7O3J - chains A and J of the 42 polymer chains in the assembly; structure by electron microscopy, 2.60 A resolution.

== Chain A (and J) ==
Protein: TrwE protein
Source organism: Escherichia coli
Notes: chain J of this document is another copy of the same molecule, construct and numbering; everything in this record applies to it too
UniProtKB: O50337 (O50337_ECOLX); residue numbers follow UniProt; this construct covers 1-395
Amino-acid sequence (395 residues; numbered 1 to 395; the number before each row is that of its first residue):
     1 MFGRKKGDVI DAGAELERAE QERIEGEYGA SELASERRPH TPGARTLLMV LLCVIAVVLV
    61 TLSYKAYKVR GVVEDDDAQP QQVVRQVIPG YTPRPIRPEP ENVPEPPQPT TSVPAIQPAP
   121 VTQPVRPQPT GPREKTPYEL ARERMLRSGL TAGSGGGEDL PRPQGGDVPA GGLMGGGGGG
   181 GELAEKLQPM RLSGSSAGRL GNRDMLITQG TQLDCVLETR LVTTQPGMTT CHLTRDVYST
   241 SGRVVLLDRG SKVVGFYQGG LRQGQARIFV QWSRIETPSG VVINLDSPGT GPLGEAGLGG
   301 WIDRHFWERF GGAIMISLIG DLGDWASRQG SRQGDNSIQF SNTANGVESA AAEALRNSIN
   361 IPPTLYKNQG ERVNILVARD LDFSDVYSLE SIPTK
Unresolved in the structure: 1-176, 332-348
Differences from the reference sequence: conflict D335 (Asn in O50337)
Disulfide bonds: C215-C231

== Interface between chain A and chain J ==
Pairs across the interface (14; chain A residue first):
  G180(A) - F256(J)
  G180(A) - Q258(J)
  G181(A) - Q258(J)  hydrogen bond (backbone-side chain)
  E182(A) - P226(J)
  E182(A) - Q258(J)  hydrogen bond (backbone-side chain)
  E182(A) - G259(J)  hydrogen bond (side chain-backbone)
  L183(A) - P226(J)
  L183(A) - G227(J)
  L183(A) - M228(J)  hydrophobic
  L183(A) - F256(J)  hydrophobic
  L183(A) - Q258(J)  hydrogen bond (backbone-side chain)
  K186(A) - Q225(J)  hydrogen bond
  K186(A) - P226(J)
  L187(A) - M228(J)  hydrophobic
Also at the interface, not in a pair above, chain J (8 interface residues in all): Y257

== In short ==
The interface between chain A and chain J involves 6 residues on one side and 8 on the other, with 5 hydrogen
bonds. Polar contacts include G181(A)-Q258(J), E182(A)-Q258(J) and E182(A)-G259(J).
Both chains are TrwE protein (Escherichia coli). Entry 7O3J (O-layer structure (TrwH/VirB7, TrwF/VirB9CTD,
TrwE/VirB10CTD) of the outer membrane core complex from the fully-assembled R388 type ...) was determined by
electron microscopy (same publication as 7O3T, 7O3V, 7O41 and 7OIU).
